2ZPK - chains H and P of the 3 polymer chains in the assembly; structure by X-ray diffraction, 1.80 A resolution.

# Chain H
Molecule: IgG1-lambda P20.1 Fab (heavy chain)
From: Mus musculus
Notes: fragment: Variable and Constant region; antibody fragment or engineered binder
Amino-acid sequence (216 residues; numbered 1 to 213 plus 4 insertion-coded residues; 1 number in that range is skipped by the numbering (no residue carries it; nothing is unmodelled there); the number before each row is that of its first residue; a row labelled like 82A-82C holds insertion residues (82A, then the next letters in order)):
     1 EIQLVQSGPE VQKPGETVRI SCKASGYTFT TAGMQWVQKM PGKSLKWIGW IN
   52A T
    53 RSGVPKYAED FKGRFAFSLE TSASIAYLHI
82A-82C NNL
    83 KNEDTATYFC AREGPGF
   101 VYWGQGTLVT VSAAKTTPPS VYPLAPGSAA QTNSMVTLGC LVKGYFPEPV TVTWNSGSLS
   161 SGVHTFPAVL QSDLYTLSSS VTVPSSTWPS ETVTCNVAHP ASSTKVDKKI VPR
Not modelled in the structure: 127-134
Modified / non-standard residues: Glu1 (pyroglutamic acid; PCA)
Disulfide bonds: Cys22-Cys92, Cys140-Cys195

# Chain P
Molecule: Proteinase-activated receptor 4
UniProtKB: Q96RI0 (PAR4_HUMAN); residues 1-8 here correspond to UniProt positions 46-53 (UniProt number = residue number + 45)
Amino-acid sequence (8 residues; each row starts with the number of its first residue):
     1 PRGYPGQV
UniProt features mapped onto this chain:
  - site: Arg2, Gly3 (Cleavage)

# How chain H and chain P interact
Pairs across the interface - 19 pairs, chain H then chain P:
  Thr30(H) - Gln7(P)  hydrogen bond (backbone-side chain)
  Thr31(H) - Gln7(P)
  Ala32(H) - Gln7(P)
  Gly33(H) - Gln7(P)  hydrogen bond (backbone-backbone)
  Gln35(H) - Tyr4(P)  hydrogen bond
  Trp50(H) - Tyr4(P)
  Trp50(H) - Pro5(P)
  Trp50(H) - Gly6(P)
  Asn52(H) - Gln7(P)
  Thr52A(H) - Gln7(P)  hydrogen bond (backbone-side chain)
  Arg53(H) - Gln7(P)
  Glu95(H) - Tyr4(P)  hydrogen bond
  Glu95(H) - Gly6(P)
  Glu95(H) - Gln7(P)
  Glu95(H) - Val8(P)
  Gly96(H) - Val8(P)
  Pro97(H) - Tyr4(P)  hydrophobic
  Pro97(H) - Val8(P)
  Gly98(H) - Tyr4(P)
Other interface residues (no listed pair), chain H (14 interface residues in all): Ile51

# Summary
Chain H and chain P form an interface of 14 and 5 residues respectively, with 5 hydrogen bonds. Polar contacts
include Thr30(H)-Gln7(P), Gln35(H)-Tyr4(P) and Thr52A(H)-Gln7(P).
Chain H is IgG1-lambda P20.1 Fab (heavy chain) (Mus musculus) and chain P is Proteinase-activated receptor 4;
the structure, Crystal structure of P20.1 Fab fragment in complex with its antigen peptide, was determined by
X-ray diffraction.
